5N5Y - chains Q and R of the 18 polymer chains in the assembly; structure by electron microscopy, 7.70 A resolution (low resolution: residue-level contacts below are approximate; hydrogen-bond / salt-bridge calls are withheld).

Chain Q:
Protein: RNA polymerase I-specific transcription initiation factor RRN7
From: Saccharomyces cerevisiae
UniProtKB: P40992 (RRN7_YEAST); residue numbers follow UniProt; this construct covers 1-514
Chain sequence (514 residues; numbered 1 to 514; the number before each row is that of its first residue):
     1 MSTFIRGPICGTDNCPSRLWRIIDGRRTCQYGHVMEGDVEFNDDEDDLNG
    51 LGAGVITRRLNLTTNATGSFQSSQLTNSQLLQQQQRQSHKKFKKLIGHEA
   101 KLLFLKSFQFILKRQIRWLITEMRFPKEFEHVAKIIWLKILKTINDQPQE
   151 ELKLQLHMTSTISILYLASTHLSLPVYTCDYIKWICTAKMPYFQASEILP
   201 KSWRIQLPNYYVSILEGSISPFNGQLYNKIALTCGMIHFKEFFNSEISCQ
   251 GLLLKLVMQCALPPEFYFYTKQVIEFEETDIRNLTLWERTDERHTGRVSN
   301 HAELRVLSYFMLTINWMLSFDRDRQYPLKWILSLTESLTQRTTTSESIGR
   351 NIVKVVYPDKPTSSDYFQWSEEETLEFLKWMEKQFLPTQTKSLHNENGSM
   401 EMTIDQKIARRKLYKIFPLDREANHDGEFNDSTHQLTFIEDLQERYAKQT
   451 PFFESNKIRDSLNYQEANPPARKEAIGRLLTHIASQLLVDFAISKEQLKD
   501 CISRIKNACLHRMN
Unresolved in the structure: 1-2, 36-93, 200-203, 391-404, 421-431, 454-468
Bound ions: Zn2+: C10, C15, C29

Chain R:
Protein: RNA polymerase I-specific transcription initiation factor RRN11
From: Saccharomyces cerevisiae
UniProtKB: Q04712 (RRN11_YEAST); residue numbers follow UniProt; this construct covers 1-507
Chain sequence (507 residues; row label = number of the first residue in the row):
     1 MFEVPITLTNRKFAQRRKLKYQYINYISRRFDRISKKSTTTDSLPTPENS
    51 AAENNDEEEGQNSEAGTYRRSVLQQKKRRRERHWRSVVGEIYSTTESETD
   101 SQEEETEEGGEHDTGIDKEDSDEERKFWKKYEKPEKSFEIWRTVSSQNKQ
   151 PINKQKMTYHNFKKIEKIPLRKMEIPLLHCTKENKLYFQSISRGLEPLKT
   201 STSEVRNYRTRHIVTLTDLLHLNVSRHNWSLAYKIFATLIRIPGVQIKSL
   251 WGIGVEILDNLSNSSSGLDFLQWMCQIYSSKSRFVQNINYRSIVPPFQTG
   301 SRTHTAKFAITYLWSSLINCQKSMEPSSNIIDKPFDTENDLLQELIDKIS
   351 EWVLTPPFMEDAEVWFIYASCHLLKADTLSRQFVNDNKNNDLIGLDRDIK
   401 INQVIKHIHYVRTFLKICLDKGGFAVPSRLIENQLKSFESRLYGEAQDIQ
   451 ERDVANVYDSIDNSSVENSFGDVYETNAEFLDTQLMDLSPEDNGLDEMHY
   501 SDEDSSE
Unresolved in the structure: 37-73, 88-136, 283-290, 325-344, 378-400, 441-507
Bound ions: Mg2+ near S86 (its only coordinating residue here)

Chain Q / chain R interface:
Pairs across the interface (52; chain Q residue first):
  C186(Q) - Y208(R)
  F193(Q) - Y208(R)
  F193(Q) - R209(R)
  E216(Q) - R209(R)
  I352(Q) - H212(R)
  V355(Q) - R211(R)
  V355(Q) - H212(R)
  V355(Q) - T215(R)
  V356(Q) - Y208(R)
  V356(Q) - H212(R)
  Y357(Q) - R206(R)
  P358(Q) - R206(R)
  P358(Q) - R211(R)
  D359(Q) - R206(R)
  K360(Q) - R211(R)
  Y366(Q) - T215(R)
  Y366(Q) - D218(R)
  F367(Q) - M1(R)
  F367(Q) - F2(R)
  E371(Q) - N228(R)
  E371(Q) - L231(R)
  T374(Q) - L219(R)
  T374(Q) - I235(R)
  L375(Q) - L231(R)
  L378(Q) - L216(R)
  L378(Q) - L231(R)
  L378(Q) - K234(R)
  L378(Q) - I235(R)
  L378(Q) - T238(R)
  W380(Q) - Y208(R)
  W380(Q) - H212(R)
  M381(Q) - H212(R)
  E382(Q) - R241(R)
  F385(Q) - Y208(R)
  F385(Q) - R209(R)
  L386(Q) - R241(R)
  T388(Q) - P243(R)
  Q389(Q) - R209(R)
  Q406(Q) - S282(R)
  R410(Q) - Y278(R)
  L413(Q) - W273(R)
  Y414(Q) - A237(R)
  Y414(Q) - I240(R)
  Y414(Q) - R241(R)
  I416(Q) - W273(R)
  F417(Q) - I253(R)
  F417(Q) - I257(R)
  F417(Q) - S265(R)
  F417(Q) - F270(R)
  P418(Q) - Y233(R)
  P418(Q) - A237(R)
  D420(Q) - K234(R)
Other interface residues (no listed pair), chain Q (37 interface residues in all): I185, T187, Q194, I219, F377, A409
Other interface residues (no listed pair), chain R (33 interface residues in all): L222, I242, Q246, S264, I277

Summary:
Chain Q and chain R form an interface of 37 and 33 residues respectively. The Zn2+ site is built by C10(Q),
C15(Q) and C29(Q).
Here chain Q is RNA polymerase I-specific transcription initiation factor RRN7 and chain R is RNA polymerase
I-specific transcription initiation factor RRN11, both from Saccharomyces cerevisiae. Entry 5N5Y (Cryo-EM
structure of RNA polymerase I in complex with Rrn3 and Core Factor (Orientation III)) was determined by
electron microscopy together with 5O7X, 5N5Z, 5N60 and 5N61 from the same study.
